9G9G - chains F and T of the 12 polymer chains in the assembly; structure by electron microscopy, 3.38 A resolution.

Chain F:
Name: CRISPR system Cms endoribonuclease Csm3
Source organism: Enterococcus italicus DSM 15952
Notes: EC 3.1.-.-
Reference sequence: E6LHV5 (CSM3_ENTI1); residues 1-214 here = UniProt positions 1-214
Amino-acid sequence (214 residues; each row starts with the number of its first residue):
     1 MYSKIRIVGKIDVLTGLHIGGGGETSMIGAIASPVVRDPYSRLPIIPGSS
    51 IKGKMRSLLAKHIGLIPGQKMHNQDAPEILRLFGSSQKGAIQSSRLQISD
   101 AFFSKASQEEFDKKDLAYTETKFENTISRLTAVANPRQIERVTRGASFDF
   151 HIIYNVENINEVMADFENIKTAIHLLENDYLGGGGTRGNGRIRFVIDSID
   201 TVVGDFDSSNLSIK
Disordered / not traced: 1, 212-214
Sequence notes: engineered mutation Ala32 (Asp in E6LHV5)

Chain T:
Molecule: CTR
Sequence (47 nucleotides; numbered 1 to 47; the number before each row is that of its first residue):
     1 CCCCCAGCGCUUCAGCGUUCUUCGGAAUGUCGCGCAUUGGCAUGGAA
Disordered / not traced: 1-7, 43-47

How chain F and chain T interact:
Pairs across the interface (15; chain F residue first):
  Ile28(F) - C20(T)  sugar contact
  Gly29(F) - C20(T)  sugar contact
  Gly29(F) - U21(T)  hydrogen bond to the phosphate
  Ala32(F) - U21(T)  base contact
  Ser86(F) - G29(T)  hydrogen bond to the base
  Lys88(F) - U30(T)  hydrogen bond to the phosphate
  Lys88(F) - C31(T)  salt bridge to the phosphate
  Ala134(F) - U19(T)  hydrogen bond to the sugar
  Asn135(F) - C20(T)  sugar contact
  Asn135(F) - U21(T)  hydrogen bond to the base
  Asn135(F) - U22(T)  sugar contact
  Pro136(F) - U19(T)  sugar contact
  Pro136(F) - C20(T)  sugar contact
  Pro136(F) - U21(T)  sugar contact
  Arg137(F) - U21(T)  base contact
Also at the interface, not in a pair above, chain F (10 interface residues in all): Met27

Summary:
10 residues of chain F face 7 of chain T across their interface; the contacts include 5 hydrogen bonds and 1
salt bridge. Polar contacts include Ser86(F)-G29(T), Asn135(F)-U21(T) and Ala134(F)-U19(T).
Chain F is CRISPR system Cms endoribonuclease Csm3 (Enterococcus italicus DSM 15952) and chain T is CTR; the
structure, CryoEM structure of Enterococcus italicus Csm-crRNA-CTR1 complex (4.3) bound to AMPNPP, was
determined by electron microscopy, deposited together with 9G9A, 9G9B, 9G9C, 9G9D, 9G9E, 9G9F and 4 further
entries.
